Entry 8DAN (electron microscopy, 4.74 A resolution (low resolution: residue-level contacts below are approximate; hydrogen-bond / salt-bridge calls are withheld)); this record covers chains A and C of the 12 polymer chains in the assembly.

== Chain A ==
Molecule: E1 envelope glycoprotein
Organism: Western equine encephalitis virus
UniProtKB: Q1W679 (Q1W679_WEEV); residues 1-438 here correspond to UniProt positions 798-1235 (UniProt number = residue number + 797)
Amino-acid sequence (438 residues; each row starts with the number of its first residue):
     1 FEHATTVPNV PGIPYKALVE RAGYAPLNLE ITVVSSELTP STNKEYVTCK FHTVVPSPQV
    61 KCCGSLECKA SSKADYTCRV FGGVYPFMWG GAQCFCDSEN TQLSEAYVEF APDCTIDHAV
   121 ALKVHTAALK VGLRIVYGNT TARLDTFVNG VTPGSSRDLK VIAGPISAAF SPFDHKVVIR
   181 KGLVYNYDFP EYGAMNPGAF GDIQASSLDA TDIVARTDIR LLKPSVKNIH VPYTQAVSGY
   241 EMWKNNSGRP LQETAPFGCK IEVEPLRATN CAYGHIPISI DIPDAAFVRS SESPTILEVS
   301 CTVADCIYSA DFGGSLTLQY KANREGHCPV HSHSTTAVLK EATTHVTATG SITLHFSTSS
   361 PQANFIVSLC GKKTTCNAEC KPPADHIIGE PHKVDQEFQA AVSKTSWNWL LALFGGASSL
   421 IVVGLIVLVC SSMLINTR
Disulfide bonds: Cys49-Cys114, Cys62-Cys94, Cys63-Cys96, Cys68-Cys78, Cys259-Cys271, Cys301-Cys376, Cys306-Cys380, Cys328-Cys370
Covalently attached groups: N-acetylglucosamine (NAG) linked to Asn139

== Chain C ==
Molecule: Matrix remodeling-associated protein 8
Organism: Asarcornis scutulata
UniProtKB: A0A7K7KW08 (A0A7K7KW08_9AVES); residues 32-296 here correspond to UniProt positions 31-295 (UniProt number = residue number - 1)
Amino-acid sequence (265 residues; each row starts with the number of its first residue):
    32 NSVVVSVLNI SATLGSQAVL PCKSYRMVWT QDRLNDRQRV VHWDVYSTYY GDNKMERLCD
    92 MYSAGDQRVY SSYNQGRIFM PQNAFTDGNF SLVIKDVAES DGGIYSCNLH HHYCHLYETV
   152 KIQLDVTKKA KAAKEYWDGE KAVIVALEGS TVMLPCVNRN QIWTERHSEE EQQVVHWDRQ
   212 PPGVPHDRAD RLIDLYASGE RRSYGPLFIR QKMNITDTAF ALGDFSLRIS ELESADEGTY
   272 SCHLHHHYCG LHERRIYQVF VTEPV
Disulfide bonds: Cys53-Cys273, Cys138-Cys187, Cys145-Cys280
Reported in the primary citation:
  - post-translational modification sites: Asn40, Asn120, Asn245

== How chain A and chain C interact ==
Residue-residue contacts (7; chain A residue first):
  Val34(A) with Ser103(C)
  Ser35(A) with Gln106(C)
  Glu37(A) with Ser103(C)
  Arg134(A) with Tyr104(C); Arg108(C)
  Arg143(A) with Tyr104(C)
  Asp145(A) with Ser103(C)
Other interface residues (no listed pair), chain A (7 interface residues in all): Thr141
Other interface residues (no listed pair), chain C (6 interface residues in all): Tyr81, Glu179

== Summary ==
The interface between chain A and chain C involves 7 residues on one side and 6 on the other. Covalently
linked N-acetylglucosamine: at Asn139(A). From the paper: modification sites Asn40(C), Asn120(C) and
Asn245(C).
Chain A is E1 envelope glycoprotein (Western equine encephalitis virus) and chain C is Matrix
remodeling-associated protein 8 (Asarcornis scutulata); the structure, CryoEM structure of Western equine
encephalitis virus VLP in complex with the avian MXRA8 receptor, was determined by electron microscopy
together with 8DAQ and 8SQN from the same study.
